Entry 8Y3F (electron microscopy, 4.54 A resolution (low resolution: residue-level contacts below are approximate; hydrogen-bond / salt-bridge calls are withheld)); this record covers chains I and O of the 16 polymer chains in the assembly.

[Chain I]
Molecule: 250-nt DNA strand
Sequence (250 nucleotides; each row starts with the number of its first residue):
     1 ATCGGATGTA TATATCTGAC ACGTGCCTGG AGACTAGGGA GTAATCCCCT TGGCGGTTAA
    61 AACGCGGGGG ACAGCGCGTA CGTGCGTTTA AGCGGTGCTA GAGCTGTCTA CGACCAATTG
   121 AGCTCGAGCC TGGAGACTAG GGAGTAATCC CCTTGGCGGT TAAAACGCGG GGGACAGCGC
   181 GTACGTGCGT TTAAGCGGTG CTAGAGCTGT CTACGACCAA TTGAGCGGCC TCGGCACCGG
   241 GATTCTCGAT

[Chain O]
Molecule: Histone H3.1
From: Homo sapiens
UniProt: P68431 (H31_HUMAN); residues 0-135 here correspond to UniProt positions 1-136 (UniProt number = residue number + 1)
Sequence (139 residues; row label = number of the first residue in the row; numbers below 1 keep their minus sign (Gly-3 is residue -3)):
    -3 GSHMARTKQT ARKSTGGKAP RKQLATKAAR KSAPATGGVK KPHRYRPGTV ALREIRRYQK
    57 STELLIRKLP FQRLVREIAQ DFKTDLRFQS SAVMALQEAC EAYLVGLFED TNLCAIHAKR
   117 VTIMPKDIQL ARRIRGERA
Not modelled in the structure: -3 to 38, 135
Sequence notes: expression tag (-3 to -1)
Curated features (UniProtKB/Swiss-Prot):
  - modified residue: Arg2 (Asymmetric dimethylarginine), Thr3 (Phosphothreonine), Lys4 (Allysine), Gln5 (5-glutamyl dopamine), Thr6 (Phosphothreonine), Arg8 (Citrulline), Lys9 (N6,N6,N6-trimethyllysine), Ser10 (ADP-ribosylserine), Thr11 (Phosphothreonine), Lys14 (N6-(2-hydroxyisobutyryl)lysine), Arg17 (Asymmetric dimethylarginine), Lys18 (N6-(2-hydroxyisobutyryl)lysine), Lys23 (N6-(2-hydroxyisobutyryl)lysine), Arg26 (Citrulline), Lys27 (N6,N6,N6-trimethyllysine), Ser28 (ADP-ribosylserine), Lys36 (N6,N6,N6-trimethyllysine), Lys37 (N6-methyllysine), Tyr41 (Phosphotyrosine), Lys56 (N6,N6,N6-trimethyllysine) and 8 more in UniProt
  - lipidation: Lys18 (N6-decanoyllysine)

[How chain I and chain O interact]
Residue-residue contacts - 20 pairs, chain I then chain O:
  DC152(I) - Phe84(O)
  DC152(I) - Gln85(O)
  DT153(I) - Arg83(O)
  DT153(I) - Phe84(O)
  DA162(I) - Arg63(O)
  DA163(I) - Arg63(O)
  DG171(I) - Pro43(O)
  DG172(I) - Thr118(O)
  DG173(I) - Arg116(O)
  DG173(I) - Val117(O)
  DG173(I) - Thr118(O)
  DA174(I) - Arg116(O)
  DA174(I) - Met120(O)
  DA174(I) - Lys122(O)
  DC245(I) - Tyr41(O)
  DT246(I) - Arg40(O)
  DT246(I) - Tyr41(O)
  DT246(I) - Arg42(O)
  DT246(I) - Thr45(O)
  DC247(I) - Arg42(O)
Also at the interface, not in a pair above, chain I (13 interface residues in all): DT154, DG167
Also at the interface, not in a pair above, chain O (16 interface residues in all): Arg72, Lys115

[In short]
13 residues of chain I face 16 of chain O across their interface.
Chain I is a 250-nt DNA strand and chain O is Histone H3.1 (Homo sapiens); the structure, Cryo-EM structure of
the overlapping di-nucleosome (intermediate form1), was determined by electron microscopy together with 8Y3C,
8Y3D and 8Y3E from the same study.
